PDB entry 6GZT | X-ray diffraction, 2.10 A resolution | chain A

# Chain A
Molecule: Deubiquitinase and deneddylase Dub1
Organism: Chlamydia trachomatis
Notes: EC 3.4.22.-
UniProtKB: B0B9A0 (CDUB1_CHLT2); residues 130-401 here = UniProt positions 130-401
Sequence (273 residues; each row starts with the number of its first residue):
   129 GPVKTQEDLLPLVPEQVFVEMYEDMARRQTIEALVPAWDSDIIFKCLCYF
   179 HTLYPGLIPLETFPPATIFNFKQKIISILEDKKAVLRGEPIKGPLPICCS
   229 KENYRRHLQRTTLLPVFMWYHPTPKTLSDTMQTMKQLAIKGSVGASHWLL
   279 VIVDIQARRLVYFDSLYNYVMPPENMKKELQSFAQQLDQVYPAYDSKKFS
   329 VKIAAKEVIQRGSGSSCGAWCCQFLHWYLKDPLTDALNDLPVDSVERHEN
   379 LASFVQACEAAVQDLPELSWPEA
Unresolved in the structure: 129-134
Sequence notes: expression tag (129)
Swiss-Prot annotation at these positions:
  - active site: H275, D292, C345
Glycans and other covalent adducts: coenzyme A (COA) linked to C345
Ligand contacts: coenzyme A (COA): H249, T251, T261, Q264, L265, K268, S270, V271, G272, A273, S274, H275, L294, Y297, Q338, S341, G342, S343, S344, G346
Reported in the primary citation:
  - mutagenesis - K268E, G272E: decreased catalytic activity (AcT activity)
  - mutagenesis - I225A, I267R: unchanged catalytic activity on auto-acetylation
  - mutagenesis - K268E, G272E: unchanged catalytic activity (DUB activity)
  - mutagenesis - I225A, I267R: abolished catalytic activity (DUB activity)
  - catalytic residues: C345
  - mutagenesis - K268E: unchanged growth

# Overview
Coenzyme A is covalently linked to C345. UniProt lists 3 active-site residues. From the paper: the catalytic
residue C345; K268E and G272E reduce catalytic activity (AcT activity); 4 substitutions were tested in all.
Chain A is Deubiquitinase and deneddylase Dub1 (Chlamydia trachomatis); the structure, Structure of Chlamydia
trachomatis effector protein ChlaDUB1 bound to Coenzyme A, was determined by X-ray diffraction (same
publication as 6GZU).
